3WSE - chains E and F of the 6 polymer chains in the assembly; structure by X-ray diffraction, 2.50 A resolution.

== Chain E (and F) ==
Molecule: Putative GTP cyclohydrolase 1 type 2
Organism: Methanocaldococcus jannaschii
Notes: chain F of this document is another copy of the same molecule, construct and numbering; everything in this record applies to it too
Amino-acid sequence (252 residues; numbered -2 to 249; the number before each row is that of its first residue; numbers below 1 keep their minus sign (Gly-2 is residue -2)):
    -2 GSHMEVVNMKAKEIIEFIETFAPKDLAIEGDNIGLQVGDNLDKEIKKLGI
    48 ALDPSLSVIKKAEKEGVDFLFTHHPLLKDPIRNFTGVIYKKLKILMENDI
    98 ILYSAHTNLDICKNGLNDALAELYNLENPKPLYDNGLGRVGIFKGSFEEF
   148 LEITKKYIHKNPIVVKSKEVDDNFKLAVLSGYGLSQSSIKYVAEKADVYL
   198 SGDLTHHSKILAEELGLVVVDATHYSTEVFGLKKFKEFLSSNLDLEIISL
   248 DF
Disordered / not traced: -2 to 5
Ion coordination: Fe2+ site 1: His70, Asp107, Glu225; Fe2+ site 2: His71, His221, Glu225 (together with phosphate ion)
Reported in the primary citation:
  - binding site for phosphate ion: His103, Ser177, Tyr179, His204

== Chain E / chain F interface ==
Pairs across the interface (56; chain E residue first):
  Gly27(E) with Arg79(F), hydrogen bond (backbone-side chain)
  Asn29(E) with Arg79(F), hydrogen bond (side chain-backbone); Asn80(F), hydrogen bond
  Leu32(E) with Asn80(F), hydrogen bond (backbone-side chain); Thr82(F)
  Gln33(E) with Asn80(F); Phe81(F), hydrogen bond (backbone-backbone)
  Val34(E) with Phe81(F); Tyr86(F), hydrophobic
  Gly35(E) with Phe81(F), hydrogen bond (backbone-backbone); Thr82(F); Tyr86(F)
  Asp36(E) with Gly83(F); Tyr86(F); Lys87(F), salt bridge
  Leu74(E) with Phe81(F), hydrophobic
  Lys75(E) with Arg79(F), hydrogen bond (backbone-side chain)
  Pro77(E) with Pro77(F); Ile78(F); Arg79(F)
  Ile78(E) with Pro77(F); Ile78(F), hydrogen bond (backbone-backbone)
  Arg79(E) with Gly27(F), hydrogen bond (side chain-backbone); Asn29(F), hydrogen bond (backbone-side chain); Lys75(F), hydrogen bond (side chain-backbone); Pro77(F)
  Asn80(E) with Asn29(F), hydrogen bond; Leu32(F), hydrogen bond (side chain-backbone); Gln33(F)
  Phe81(E) with Gln33(F), hydrogen bond (backbone-backbone); Val34(F); Gly35(F), hydrogen bond (backbone-backbone); Leu74(F), hydrophobic; Phe81(F), hydrophobic; Leu89(F), hydrophobic
  Thr82(E) with Leu32(F); Gly35(F)
  Gly83(E) with Gly35(F); Asp36(F)
  Tyr86(E) with Val34(F), hydrophobic; Gly35(F); Asp36(F); Met93(F), hydrophobic; Asp96(F), hydrogen bond
  Lys87(E) with Asp36(F), salt bridge
  Leu89(E) with Phe81(F), hydrophobic; Met93(F), hydrophobic
  Lys90(E) with Met93(F), hydrogen bond (side chain-backbone); Asp96(F), salt bridge
  Met93(E) with Tyr86(F), hydrophobic; Leu89(F), hydrophobic; Lys90(F), hydrogen bond (backbone-side chain); Met93(F), hydrophobic
  Glu94(E) with Glu94(F)
  Asp96(E) with Tyr86(F), hydrogen bond; Lys90(F), salt bridge
Other interface residues (no listed pair), chain E (26 interface residues in all): Asp28, Leu73, Leu92
Other interface residues (no listed pair), chain F (26 interface residues in all): Asp28, Leu73, Leu92

== In short ==
Chain E and chain F each contribute 26 residues to their interface; the contacts include 19 hydrogen bonds and
4 salt bridges. Polar contacts include Asp36(E)-Lys87(F), Lys90(E)-Asp96(F) and Gly27(E)-Arg79(F). The Fe2+
site 1 is built by His70(E), Asp107(E) and Glu225(E). The paper reports a binding site for phosphate ion at
His103(E), Ser177(E) and Tyr179(E) among others.
Chain E and chain F are both Putative GTP cyclohydrolase 1 type 2 (Methanocaldococcus jannaschii); the
structure, Reduced HcgD from Methanocaldococcus jannaschii, was determined by X-ray diffraction (same
publication as 3WSD, 3WSF, 3WSG, 3WSH and 3WSI).
